PDB entry 5FFD | X-ray diffraction, 1.45 A resolution | chain A

[Chain A]
Name: CopM
Organism: Synechocystis sp. PCC 6803
Reference sequence: A0A0F6QDN6 (A0A0F6QDN6_9SYNC); residue numbers follow UniProt; this construct covers 27-196
Sequence (172 residues; each row starts with the number of its first residue):
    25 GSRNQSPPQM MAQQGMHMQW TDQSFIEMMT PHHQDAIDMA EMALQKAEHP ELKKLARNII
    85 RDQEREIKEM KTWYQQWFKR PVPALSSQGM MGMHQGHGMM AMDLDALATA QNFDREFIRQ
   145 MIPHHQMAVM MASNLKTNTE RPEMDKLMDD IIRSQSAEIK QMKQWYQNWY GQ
Unresolved in the structure: 25-42, 109-124, 196
Sequence notes: expression tag (25-26)
Bound ions: silver ion site 1: His56, His57; silver ion site 2: His148, His149

[In short]
His56 and His57 coordinate silver ion site 1. The silver ion site 2 is built by His148 and His149.
Chain A is CopM (Synechocystis sp. PCC 6803); the structure, CopM in the Ag-bound form (by
co-crystallization), was determined by X-ray diffraction (same publication as 5FEJ, 5FFA, 5FFB, 5FFC and
5FFE).
